6URO - chains A and E of the 6 polymer chains in the assembly; structure by electron microscopy, 3.60 A resolution.

# Chain A
Protein: Cleavage and polyadenylation specificity factor subunit 1
Source organism: Homo sapiens
Reference sequence: Q10570 (CPSF1_HUMAN); residue numbers follow UniProt; this construct covers 1-1443
Sequence (1443 residues; each row starts with the number of its first residue):
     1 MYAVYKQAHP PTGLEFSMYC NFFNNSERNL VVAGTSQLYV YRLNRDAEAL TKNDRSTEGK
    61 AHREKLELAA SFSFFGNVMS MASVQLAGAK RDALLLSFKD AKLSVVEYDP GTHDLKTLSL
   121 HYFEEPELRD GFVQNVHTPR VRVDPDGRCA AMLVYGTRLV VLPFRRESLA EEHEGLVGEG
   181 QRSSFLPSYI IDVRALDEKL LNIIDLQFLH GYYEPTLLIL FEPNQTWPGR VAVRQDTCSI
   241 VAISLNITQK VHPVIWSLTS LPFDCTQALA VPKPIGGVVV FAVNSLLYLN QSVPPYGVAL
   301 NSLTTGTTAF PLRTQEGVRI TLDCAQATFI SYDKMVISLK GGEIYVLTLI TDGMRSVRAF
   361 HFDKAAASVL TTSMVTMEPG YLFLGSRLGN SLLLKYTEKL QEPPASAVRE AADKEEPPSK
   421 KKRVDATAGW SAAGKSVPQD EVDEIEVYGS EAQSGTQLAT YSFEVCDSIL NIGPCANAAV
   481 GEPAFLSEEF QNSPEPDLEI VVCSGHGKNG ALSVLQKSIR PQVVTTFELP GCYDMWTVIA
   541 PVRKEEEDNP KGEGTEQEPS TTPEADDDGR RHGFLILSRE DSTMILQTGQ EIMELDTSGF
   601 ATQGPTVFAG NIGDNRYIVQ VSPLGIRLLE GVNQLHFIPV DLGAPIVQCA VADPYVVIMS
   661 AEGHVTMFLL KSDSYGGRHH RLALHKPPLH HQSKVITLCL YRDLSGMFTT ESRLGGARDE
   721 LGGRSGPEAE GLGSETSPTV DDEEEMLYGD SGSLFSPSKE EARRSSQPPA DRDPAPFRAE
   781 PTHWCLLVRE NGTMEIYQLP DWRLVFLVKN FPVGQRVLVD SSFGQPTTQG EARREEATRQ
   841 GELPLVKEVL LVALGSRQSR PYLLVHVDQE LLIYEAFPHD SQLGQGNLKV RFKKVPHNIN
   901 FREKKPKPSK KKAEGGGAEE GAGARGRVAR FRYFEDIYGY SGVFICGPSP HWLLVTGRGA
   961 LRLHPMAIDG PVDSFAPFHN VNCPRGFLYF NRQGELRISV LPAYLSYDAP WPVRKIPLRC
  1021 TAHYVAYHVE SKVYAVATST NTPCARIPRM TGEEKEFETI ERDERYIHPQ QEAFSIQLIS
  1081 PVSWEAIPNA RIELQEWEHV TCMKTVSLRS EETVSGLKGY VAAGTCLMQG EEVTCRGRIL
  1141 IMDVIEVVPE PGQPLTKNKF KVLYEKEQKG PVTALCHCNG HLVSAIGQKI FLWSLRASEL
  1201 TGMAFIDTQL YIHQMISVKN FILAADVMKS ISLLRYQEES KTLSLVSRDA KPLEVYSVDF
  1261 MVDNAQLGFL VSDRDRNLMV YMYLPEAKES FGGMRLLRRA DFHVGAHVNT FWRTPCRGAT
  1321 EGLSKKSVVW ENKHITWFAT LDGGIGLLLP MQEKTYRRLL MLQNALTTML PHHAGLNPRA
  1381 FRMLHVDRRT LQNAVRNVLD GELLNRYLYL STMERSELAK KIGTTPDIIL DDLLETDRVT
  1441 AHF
Unresolved in the structure: 50-62, 166-182, 401-457, 542-568, 674-678, 712-779, 823-841, 904-925, 1318-1327, 1387-1392
UniProt features mapped onto this chain:
  - motif: Lys893 to Pro908 (Nuclear localization signal)
  - modified residue (Phosphoserine): Ser756, Ser766
  - natural variant: Tyr5 to Phe1443 (deletion: In MYP27), Gln620 to Phe1443 (deletion: In MYP27), Asp1275 (D1275Y: In MYP27; uncertain significance)

# Chain E
Protein: Cleavage stimulation factor subunit 3
Source organism: Homo sapiens
Reference sequence: Q12996 (CSTF3_HUMAN); residues 1-717 here = UniProt positions 1-717
Sequence (717 residues; row label = number of the first residue in the row):
     1 MSGDGATEQA AEYVPEKVKK AEKKLEENPY DLDAWSILIR EAQNQPIDKA RKTYERLVAQ
    61 FPSSGRFWKL YIEAEIKAKN YDKVEKLFQR CLMKVLHIDL WKCYLSYVRE TKGKLPSYKE
   121 KMAQAYDFAL DKIGMEIMSY QIWVDYINFL KGVEAVGSYA ENQRITAVRR VYQRGCVNPM
   181 INIEQLWRDY NKYEEGINIH LAKKMIEDRS RDYMNARRVA KEYETVMKGL DRNAPSVPPQ
   241 NTPQEAQQVD MWKKYIQWEK SNPLRTEDQT LITKRVMFAY EQCLLVLGHH PDIWYEAAQY
   301 LEQSSKLLAE KGDMNNAKLF SDEAANIYER AISTLLKKNM LLYFAYADYE ESRMKYEKVH
   361 SIYNRLLAIE DIDPTLVYIQ YMKFARRAEG IKSGRMIFKK AREDTRTRHH VYVTAALMEY
   421 YCSKDKSVAF KIFELGLKKY GDIPEYVLAY IDYLSHLNED NNTRVLFERV LTSGSLPPEK
   481 SGEIWARFLA FESNIGDLAS ILKVEKRRFT AFKEEYEGKE TALLVDRYKF MDLYPCSASE
   541 LKALGYKDVS RAKLAAIIPD PVVAPSIVPV LKDEVDRKPE YPKPDTQQMI PFQPRHLAPP
   601 GLHPVPGGVF PVPPAAVVLM KLLPPPICFQ GPFVQVDELM EIFRRCKIPN TVEEAVRIIT
   661 GGAPELAVEG NGPVESNAVL TKAVKRPNED SDEDEEKGAV VPPVHDIYRA RQQKRIR
Unresolved in the structure: 1-20, 241-242, 550-717
UniProt features mapped onto this chain:
  - modified residue: Ser2 (N-acetylserine), Ser691 (Phosphoserine)

# How chain A and chain E interact
Contacting residue pairs (15; chain A residue first):
  Asp197(A) - Arg507(E)  salt bridge
  Glu198(A) - Lys503(E)
  Tyr212(A) - Asn461(E)
  Tyr213(A) - Glu459(E)  hydrogen bond
  Tyr213(A) - Asn462(E)
  Glu214(A) - Val465(E)
  Asn246(A) - Val465(E)
  Gln249(A) - Arg469(E)
  Val251(A) - Arg469(E)
  Val251(A) - Ser473(E)
  Pro253(A) - Val465(E)  hydrophobic
  Pro253(A) - Glu468(E)
  Ile255(A) - Asn461(E)
  Ile255(A) - Arg464(E)
  Ser257(A) - Lys503(E)
Other interface residues (no listed pair), chain A (13 interface residues in all): Ser244, Gln291
Other interface residues (no listed pair), chain E (12 interface residues in all): Asp497, Ala499

# Overview
Chain A and chain E form an interface of 13 and 12 residues respectively, with 1 hydrogen bond and 1 salt
bridge. Polar contacts include Asp197(A)-Arg507(E) and Tyr213(A)-Glu459(E).
Chain A is Cleavage and polyadenylation specificity factor subunit 1 and chain E is Cleavage stimulation
factor subunit 3, both from Homo sapiens; the structure, Cryo-EM structure of human CPSF160-WDR33-CPSF30-PAS
RNA-CstF77 complex, was determined by electron microscopy (same publication as 6URG).
